Entry 3K9J (X-ray diffraction, 1.90 A resolution); this record covers chains A and B.

# Chain A (and B)
Name: Histone-lysine N-methyltransferase SETMAR
Source organism: Homo sapiens
Notes: EC 2.1.1.43; chain B of this document is another copy of the same molecule, construct and numbering; everything in this record applies to it too
Reference sequence: Q53H47 (SETMR_HUMAN); residue numbers follow UniProt; this construct covers 433-671
Amino-acid sequence (239 residues; numbered 433 to 671; the number before each row is that of its first residue):
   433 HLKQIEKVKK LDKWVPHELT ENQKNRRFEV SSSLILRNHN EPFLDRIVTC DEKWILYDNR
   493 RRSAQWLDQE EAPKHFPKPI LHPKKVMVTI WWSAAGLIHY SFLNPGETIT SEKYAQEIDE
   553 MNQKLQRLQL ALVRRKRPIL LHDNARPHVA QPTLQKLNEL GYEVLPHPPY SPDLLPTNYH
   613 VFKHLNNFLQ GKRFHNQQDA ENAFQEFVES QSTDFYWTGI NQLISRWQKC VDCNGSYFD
Disordered / not traced: 433-447, 492-514 (chain B: 433-439, 492-514, 563-567)
Sequence notes: engineered mutation Arg566 (Asn in Q53H47), Arg569 (Gly in Q53H47), Trp649 (Ala in Q53H47)
Ion coordination: Ca2+ near Asp483 (its only coordinating residue here)

# How chain A and chain B interact
Contacting residue pairs - 51 pairs, chain A then chain B:
  Asn457(A) - Ala582(B)
  Asn457(A) - Gln583(B)  hydrogen bond
  Asn457(A) - Leu586(B)
  Arg458(A) - Asn576(B)
  Phe460(A) - Gln583(B)
  Phe460(A) - Leu586(B)
  Glu461(A) - Asn576(B)  hydrogen bond
  Ser464(A) - Asn590(B)  hydrogen bond
  Ser465(A) - Glu595(B)
  Ser465(A) - Val596(B)  hydrogen bond (side chain-backbone)
  Leu468(A) - Arg569(B)
  Leu468(A) - Gly593(B)
  Leu468(A) - Tyr594(B)
  Leu468(A) - Glu595(B)
  Arg469(A) - Arg469(B)
  Arg469(A) - Glu473(B)  salt bridge
  Arg469(A) - Glu595(B)
  Asn472(A) - Arg478(B)
  Asn472(A) - Lys568(B)  hydrogen bond
  Asn472(A) - Arg569(B)
  Glu473(A) - Arg469(B)  salt bridge
  Glu473(A) - Glu473(B)
  Glu473(A) - Arg478(B)  salt bridge
  Arg478(A) - Asn472(B)
  Arg478(A) - Glu473(B)  salt bridge
  Arg569(A) - His471(B)
  Arg569(A) - Asn472(B)  hydrogen bond
  Arg578(A) - Asn454(B)  hydrogen bond
  Val581(A) - Asn457(B)
  Ala582(A) - Asn457(B)
  Gln583(A) - Glu453(B)
  Gln583(A) - Asn457(B)  hydrogen bond
  Gln583(A) - Phe460(B)
  Gln583(A) - Asn666(B)
  Leu586(A) - Asn457(B)
  Leu586(A) - Phe460(B)
  Gln587(A) - Phe460(B)
  Gln587(A) - Asn666(B)  hydrogen bond
  Asn590(A) - Ser464(B)  hydrogen bond
  Asn590(A) - Val663(B)
  Gly593(A) - Leu468(B)
  Tyr594(A) - Leu468(B)
  Glu595(A) - Ser465(B)
  Glu595(A) - Leu468(B)
  Glu595(A) - Arg469(B)
  Glu595(A) - Asn472(B)  hydrogen bond
  Val596(A) - Glu461(B)
  Val596(A) - Ser465(B)  hydrogen bond (backbone-side chain)
  Pro598(A) - Pro598(B)  hydrophobic
  Val663(A) - Asn590(B)
  Asn666(A) - Gln583(B)  hydrogen bond
Also at the interface, not in a pair above, chain B (29 interface residues in all): Val581, Gln587

# Overview
26 residues of chain A and 29 residues of chain B are in contact, with 13 hydrogen bonds and 4 salt bridges.
Among the polar pairs are Arg469(A)-Glu473(B), Glu473(A)-Arg478(B) and Asn457(A)-Gln583(B).
Both chains are Histone-lysine N-methyltransferase SETMAR (Homo sapiens). Entry 3K9J (Transposase domain of
Metnase) was determined by X-ray diffraction (same publication as 3K9K).
